Entry 3VHU (X-ray diffraction, 2.11 A resolution); this record covers chain A.

[Chain A]
Molecule: Mineralocorticoid receptor
Source organism: Homo sapiens
Notes: fragment: ligand-binding domain
UniProt: P08235 (MCR_HUMAN); residue numbers follow UniProt; this construct covers 712-984
Chain sequence (294 residues; numbered 691 to 984; the number before each row is that of its first residue):
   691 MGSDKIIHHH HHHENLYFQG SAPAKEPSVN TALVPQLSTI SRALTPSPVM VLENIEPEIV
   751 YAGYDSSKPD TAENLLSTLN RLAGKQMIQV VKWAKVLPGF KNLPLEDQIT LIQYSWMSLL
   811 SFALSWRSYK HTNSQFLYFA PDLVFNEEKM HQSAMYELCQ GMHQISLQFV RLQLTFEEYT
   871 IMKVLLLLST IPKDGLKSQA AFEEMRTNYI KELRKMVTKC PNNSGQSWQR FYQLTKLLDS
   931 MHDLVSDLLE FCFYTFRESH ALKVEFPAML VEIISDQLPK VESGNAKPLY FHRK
Disordered / not traced: 691-727, 909-914, 983-984
Construct notes: expression tag (691-711); engineered mutation S808 (Cys in P08235), L810 (Ser in P08235)
Curated features (UniProtKB/Swiss-Prot):
  - region: K782 to K785 (Important for coactivator binding)
  - binding site (21-hydroxyprogesterone): N770, Q776, R817, T945
  - binding site (aldosterone): N770, Q776, R817, T945
  - binding site (progesterone): N770, Q776, R817, T945
  - natural variant: P759 (P759S: In PHA1A), L769 (L769P: In PHA1A), N770 (N770K: In PHA1A), Q776 (Q776R: In PHA1A), S805 (S805P: In PHA1A), L810 (S810L: In EOHSEP; this construct carries the variant), S815 (S815R: In PHA1A), S818 (S818L: In PHA1A), L924 (L924P: In PHA1A), E972 (E972G: In PHA1A), L979 (L979P: In PHA1A)
  - mutagenesis: S767 (S767N: Loss of transcription transactivation; S767Q: Strong decrease of transcription transactivation), N770 (N770A/D/H/Q/S/T: Abolishes aldosterone binding and transcription transactivation), Q776 (Q776A: Reduces aldosterone binding and transcription transactivation), K782 (K782E: Decreased coactivator binding), K785 (K785E: Loss of coactivator binding), E796 (E796R: Decreased coactivator binding), R817 (R817A: Reduces aldosterone binding and transcription transactivation), C849 (C849S: Strongly decreases affinity for aldosterone and transcription transactivation), C942 (C942S: Abolishes steroid binding and transcription transactivation), T945 (T945A: Decreases aldosterone-binding and cortisol-binding), L952 (L952A: Reduces transcription transactivation), K953 (K953A: Slightly reduces aldosterone binding and abolishes transcription transactivation), 3 further mutagenesis entries in UniProt
Ligand contacts: spironolactone (SNL): L766, L769, N770, L772, A773, Q776, W806, M807, L810, S811, L814, R817, F829, M845, L848, C849, M852, L938, F941, C942, T945, F956

[In short]
Ligands of chain A: spironolactone. UniProt lists 4 residues binding 21-hydroxyprogesterone, 4
aldosterone-binding residues, 4 progesterone-binding residues and 15 mutagenesis sites.
Chain A is Mineralocorticoid receptor (Homo sapiens); the structure, Mineralocorticoid receptor ligand-binding
domain with spironolactone, was determined by X-ray diffraction (same publication as 3VHV).
